Entry 3AW1 (X-ray diffraction, 2.00 A resolution); this record covers chains A and B.

# Chain A (and B)
Name: 3C-Like Proteinase
Source organism: SARS coronavirus
Notes: EC 3.4.22.69; chain B of this document is another copy of the same molecule, construct and numbering; everything in this record applies to it too
Reference sequence: P0C6U8 (R1A_CVHSA); residues 1-306 here correspond to UniProt positions 3241-3546 (UniProt number = residue number + 3240)
Sequence (306 residues; numbered 1 to 306; the number before each row is that of its first residue):
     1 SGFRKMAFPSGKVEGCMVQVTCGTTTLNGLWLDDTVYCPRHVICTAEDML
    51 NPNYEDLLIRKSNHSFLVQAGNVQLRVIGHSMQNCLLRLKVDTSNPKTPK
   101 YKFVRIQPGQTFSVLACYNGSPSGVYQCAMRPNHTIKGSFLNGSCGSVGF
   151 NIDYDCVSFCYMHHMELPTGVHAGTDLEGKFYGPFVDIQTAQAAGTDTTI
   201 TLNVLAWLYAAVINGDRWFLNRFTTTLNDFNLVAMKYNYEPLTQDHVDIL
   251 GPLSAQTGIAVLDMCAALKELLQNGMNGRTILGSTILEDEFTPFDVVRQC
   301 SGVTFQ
Not modelled in the structure: 302-306 (chain B: 301-306)
Construct notes: engineered mutation Ile188 (Arg3428 in P0C6U8)
UniProt features mapped onto this chain:
  - active site (For 3CL-PRO activity): His41, Cys145
  - site: Gln306 (Cleavage)

# Chain A / chain B interface
Contacting residue pairs (70):
  Ser1(A) with Gly138(B); Ser139(B); Phe140(B), hydrogen bond (backbone-backbone); Glu166(B), hydrogen bond; His172(B), hydrogen bond (backbone-side chain)
  Gly2(A) with Gly138(B); Ser139(B), hydrogen bond (backbone-side chain)
  Arg4(A) with Gln127(B), hydrogen bond (side chain-backbone); Cys128(B); Lys137(B), hydrogen bond (side chain-backbone); Glu290(B), salt bridge
  Lys5(A) with Arg4(B); Tyr126(B)
  Met6(A) with Gly124(B); Val125(B); Tyr126(B), hydrophobic; Ser139(B)
  Ala7(A) with Gly124(B); Val125(B), hydrogen bond (backbone-backbone)
  Phe8(A) with Val125(B)
  Pro9(A) with Ser10(B); Glu14(B); Pro122(B); Ser123(B); Gly124(B)
  Ser10(A) with Pro9(B); Ser10(B), hydrogen bond (side chain-backbone); Glu14(B), hydrogen bond (backbone-side chain)
  Gly11(A) with Gly11(B); Glu14(B), hydrogen bond (backbone-side chain)
  Glu14(A) with Pro9(B); Ser10(B), hydrogen bond (side chain-backbone); Gly11(B), hydrogen bond (side chain-backbone)
  Pro122(A) with Pro9(B), hydrophobic
  Ser123(A) with Pro9(B); Arg298(B), hydrogen bond (backbone-side chain)
  Gly124(A) with Met6(B); Ala7(B); Arg298(B)
  Val125(A) with Met6(B); Ala7(B), hydrogen bond (backbone-backbone); Phe8(B); Val125(B), hydrophobic
  Tyr126(A) with Arg4(B); Lys5(B); Met6(B), hydrophobic
  Gln127(A) with Arg4(B)
  Cys128(A) with Arg4(B), hydrogen bond
  Lys137(A) with Arg4(B), hydrogen bond (backbone-side chain)
  Gly138(A) with Ser1(B); Gly2(B)
  Ser139(A) with Ser1(B); Gly2(B); Arg4(B); Met6(B); Gln299(B), hydrogen bond
  Phe140(A) with Ser1(B), hydrogen bond (backbone-backbone)
  Leu141(A) with Gln299(B)
  Glu166(A) with Ser1(B), hydrogen bond
  His172(A) with Ser1(B), hydrogen bond (side chain-backbone)
  Thr285(A) with Thr285(B); Ile286(B)
  Ile286(A) with Thr285(B)
  Glu290(A) with Arg4(B), salt bridge
  Arg298(A) with Ser123(B), hydrogen bond (side chain-backbone); Gly124(B)
  Gln299(A) with Ser139(B), hydrogen bond; Leu141(B)
  Cys300(A) with Leu141(B)
  Ser301(A) with Leu141(B)
Other interface residues (no listed pair), chain A (35 interface residues in all): Phe3, Leu115, Ala116
Other interface residues (no listed pair), chain B (34 interface residues in all): Phe3, Leu115, Gly170, Cys300

# In short
35 residues of chain A face 34 of chain B across their interface; the contacts include 22 hydrogen bonds and 2
salt bridges. Polar pairs include Arg4(A)-Glu290(B), Ser1(A)-Glu166(B) and Ser1(A)-His172(B). From UniProt:
active-site residues His41(A) and Cys145(A) on chain A.
Both chains are 3C-Like Proteinase (SARS coronavirus). Entry 3AW1 (Structure of SARS 3CL protease
auto-proteolysis resistant mutant in the absent of inhibitor) was determined by X-ray diffraction together
with 3ATW, 3AVZ and 3AW0 from the same study.
